8UD4 - chains D and E of the 8 polymer chains in the assembly; structure by electron microscopy, 3.25 A resolution.

[Chain D (and E)]
Name: Non-structural protein 15
From: Severe acute respiratory syndrome coronavirus 2
Notes: EC 4.6.1.-; chain E of this document is another copy of the same molecule, construct and numbering; everything in this record applies to it too
UniProtKB: P0DTD1 (R1AB_SARS2); residues 1-346 here correspond to UniProt positions 6453-6798 (UniProt number = residue number + 6452)
Amino-acid sequence (359 residues; each row starts with the number of its first residue; numbers below 1 keep their minus sign (Met-12 is residue -12)):
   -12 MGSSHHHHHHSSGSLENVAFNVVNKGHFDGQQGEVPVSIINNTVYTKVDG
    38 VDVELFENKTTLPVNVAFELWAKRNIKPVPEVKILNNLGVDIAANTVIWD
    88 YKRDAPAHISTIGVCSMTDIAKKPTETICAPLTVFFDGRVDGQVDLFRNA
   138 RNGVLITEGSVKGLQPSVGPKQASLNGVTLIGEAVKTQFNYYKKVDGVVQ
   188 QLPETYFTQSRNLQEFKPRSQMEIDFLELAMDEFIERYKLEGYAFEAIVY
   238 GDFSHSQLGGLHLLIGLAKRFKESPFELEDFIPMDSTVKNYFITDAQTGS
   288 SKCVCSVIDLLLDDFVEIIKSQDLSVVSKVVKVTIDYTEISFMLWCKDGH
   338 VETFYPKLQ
Unresolved in the structure: -12 to 0
Sequence notes: initiating methionine (-12); expression tag (-11 to 0); engineered mutation Ala234 (His6686 in P0DTD1)
UniProt features mapped onto this chain:
  - active site: His249 (Proton acceptor), Lys289 (For uridylate-specific endoribonuclease nsp15 activity)
  - binding site (uracil): Lys289 to Ser293, Thr340 to Lys344
  - site: Lys289 (Transition state stabilizer), Ser293 (Uracil recognition site), Gln346 (Cleavage)
From the paper describing this entry:
  - catalytic residues: His249 (citing earlier work)

[Interface between chain D and chain E]
Contacting residue pairs - 51 pairs, chain D then chain E:
  Val9(D) - Phe268(E)
  Val10(D) - Phe268(E)
  Val10(D) - Ile269(E)  hydrophobic
  Asn11(D) - Val291(E)
  Lys12(D) - Cys290(E)
  Lys12(D) - Val291(E)
  Gly13(D) - Phe268(E)
  Gly13(D) - Phe279(E)
  His14(D) - Cys290(E)
  Ile27(D) - Thr48(E)
  Asn28(D) - Asn29(E)  hydrogen bond
  Tyr32(D) - Lys46(E)  hydrogen bond (side chain-backbone)
  Tyr32(D) - Thr47(E)
  Tyr32(D) - Thr48(E)
  Val35(D) - Met271(E)  hydrophobic
  Gly37(D) - Ile96(E)
  Val38(D) - Arg90(E)
  Val38(D) - Ala94(E)
  Asp39(D) - Thr48(E)
  Asp39(D) - Arg90(E)  hydrogen bond (backbone-side chain)
  Val40(D) - Arg90(E)
  Val40(D) - Pro270(E)
  Val40(D) - Met271(E)  hydrophobic
  Glu41(D) - Pro270(E)
  Leu42(D) - Phe268(E)
  Leu42(D) - Ile269(E)  hydrophobic
  Arg61(D) - Glu266(E)  salt bridge
  Arg61(D) - Phe279(E)
  Ile63(D) - Phe279(E)  hydrophobic
  Ile63(D) - Cys290(E)  hydrophobic
  Leu162(D) - Thr281(E)
  Leu162(D) - Gly286(E)
  Asn163(D) - Glu266(E)
  Asn163(D) - Phe279(E)
  Asn163(D) - Thr281(E)
  Val165(D) - Glu264(E)
  Val165(D) - Ala283(E)  hydrophobic
  Leu167(D) - Asp282(E)
  Leu167(D) - Ala283(E)
  Leu167(D) - Gly286(E)
  Ile168(D) - Gln284(E)
  Glu170(D) - Gln284(E)
  Glu170(D) - Thr285(E)  hydrogen bond (backbone-backbone)
  Ala171(D) - Phe240(E)
  Ala171(D) - Ser241(E)
  Ala171(D) - His242(E)
  Ala171(D) - Ser243(E)
  Ala171(D) - Thr285(E)  hydrogen bond (backbone-backbone)
  Ala171(D) - Ser287(E)
  Val172(D) - Ser243(E)
  Val172(D) - Gly286(E)
Also at the interface, not in a pair above, chain D (29 interface residues in all): Asp36, Trp58, Gly169
Also at the interface, not in a pair above, chain E (28 interface residues in all): Ser288

[Summary]
29 residues of chain D and 28 residues of chain E are in contact, with 5 hydrogen bonds and 1 salt bridge.
Among the polar pairs are Arg61(D)-Glu266(E), Asn28(D)-Asn29(E) and Tyr32(D)-Lys46(E). From UniProt:
active-site residues His249(D) and Lys289(D) and 10 uracil-binding residues on chain D. The paper reports the
catalytic residue His249(D).
Both chains are Non-structural protein 15 (Severe acute respiratory syndrome coronavirus 2). Entry 8UD4
(SARS-CoV-2 Nsp15 bound to poly(A/U) RNA, state 1) was determined by electron microscopy (same publication as
8UD2, 8UD3 and 8UD5).
